PDB entry 8VGN | electron microscopy, 2.50 A resolution | chains A and B of the 6 polymer chains in the assembly

== Chain A ==
Molecule: Rituximab Fab heavy chain
Organism: Homo sapiens
Notes: antibody fragment or engineered binder
Chain sequence (229 residues; each row starts with the number of its first residue; note: 4 numbers in that range are skipped by the numbering (no residue carries them; nothing is unmodelled there); a row labelled like 82A-82C holds insertion residues (82A, then the next letters in order)):
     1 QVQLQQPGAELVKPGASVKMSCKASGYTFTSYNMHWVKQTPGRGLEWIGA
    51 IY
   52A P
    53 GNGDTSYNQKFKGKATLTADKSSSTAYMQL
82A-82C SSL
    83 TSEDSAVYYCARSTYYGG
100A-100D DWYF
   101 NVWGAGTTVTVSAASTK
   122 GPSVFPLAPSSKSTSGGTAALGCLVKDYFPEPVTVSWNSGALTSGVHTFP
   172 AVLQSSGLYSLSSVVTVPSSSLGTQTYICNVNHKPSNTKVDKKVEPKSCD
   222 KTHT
Unresolved in the structure: 221-225
Cystine bridges: Cys22-Cys92, Cys144-Cys200

== Chain B ==
Molecule: Rituximab Fab light chain
Organism: Homo sapiens
Notes: antibody fragment or engineered binder
Chain sequence (213 residues; each row starts with the number of its first residue; note: 1 number in that range is skipped by the numbering (no residue carries it; nothing is unmodelled there)):
     1 QIVLSQSPAILSASPGEKVTMTCRAS
    28 SSVSYIHWFQQKPGSSPKPWIYATSNLASGVPVRFSGSGSGTSYSLTISR
    78 VEAEDAATYYCQQWTSNPPTFGGGTKLEIKRTVAAPSVFIFPPSDEQLKS
   128 GTASVVCLLNNFYPREAKVQWKVDNALQSGNSQESVTEQDSKDSTYSLSS
   178 TLTLSKADYEKHKVYACEVTHQGLSSPVTKSFNRGEC
Cystine bridges: Cys23-Cys88, Cys134-Cys194

== How chain A and chain B interact ==
Cross-chain cystine bridges: Cys220(A)-Cys214(B)
Contacting residue pairs (86):
  His35(A) - Trp91(B)
  Gln39(A) - Gln38(B)  hydrogen bond
  Gln39(A) - Tyr87(B)
  Leu45(A) - Tyr87(B)  hydrophobic
  Leu45(A) - Phe98(B)
  Trp47(A) - Asn94(B)
  Trp47(A) - Pro95(B)  hydrophobic
  Trp47(A) - Pro96(B)
  Tyr91(A) - Gln38(B)  hydrogen bond
  Tyr91(A) - Ser42(B)
  Tyr91(A) - Ser43(B)
  Tyr91(A) - Pro44(B)
  Tyr98(A) - Tyr49(B)
  Gly99(A) - Ala50(B)
  Gly100(A) - Tyr32(B)
  Asp100A(A) - Tyr32(B)
  Asp100A(A) - His34(B)  salt bridge
  Asp100A(A) - Trp91(B)
  Trp100B(A) - His34(B)  hydrogen bond (backbone-side chain)
  Trp100B(A) - Trp91(B)  hydrogen bond (backbone-side chain)
  Tyr100C(A) - Pro46(B)
  Tyr100C(A) - Tyr49(B)  hydrophobic
  Tyr100C(A) - Ala55(B)
  Tyr100C(A) - Trp91(B)
  Phe100D(A) - Phe36(B)
  Phe100D(A) - Pro46(B)
  Phe100D(A) - Gln89(B)
  Phe100D(A) - Trp91(B)  hydrophobic
  Phe100D(A) - Phe98(B)  hydrophobic
  Asn101(A) - Pro46(B)
  Trp103(A) - Phe36(B)
  Trp103(A) - Ser43(B)
  Trp103(A) - Pro44(B)  hydrogen bond (side chain-backbone)
  Gly104(A) - Ser43(B)  hydrogen bond (backbone-side chain)
  Phe126(A) - Glu123(B)
  Phe126(A) - Gln124(B)
  Phe126(A) - Ser127(B)
  Pro127(A) - Ser121(B)  hydrogen bond (backbone-side chain)
  Pro127(A) - Glu123(B)
  Leu128(A) - Phe118(B)
  Leu128(A) - Val133(B)  hydrophobic
  Ala129(A) - Phe118(B)
  Ser131(A) - Cys214(B)  hydrogen bond (side chain-backbone)
  Ser132(A) - Lys207(B)  hydrogen bond (backbone-side chain)
  Lys133(A) - Ile117(B)  hydrogen bond (backbone-backbone)
  Lys133(A) - Pro119(B)
  Lys133(A) - Lys207(B)
  Lys133(A) - Phe209(B)
  Lys133(A) - Asn210(B)
  Lys133(A) - Glu213(B)  hydrogen bond (side chain-backbone)
  Lys133(A) - Cys214(B)  hydrogen bond (side chain-backbone)
  Ser134(A) - Phe116(B)
  Ser134(A) - Ile117(B)
  Ser134(A) - Phe118(B)
  Thr135(A) - Lys207(B)  hydrogen bond (backbone-side chain)
  Ser136(A) - Phe116(B)
  Ala141(A) - Phe116(B)  hydrophobic
  Ala141(A) - Phe118(B)
  Ala141(A) - Leu135(B)  hydrophobic
  Leu142(A) - Phe118(B)  hydrophobic
  Leu145(A) - Ser131(B)
  Lys147(A) - Gln124(B)
  Lys147(A) - Ser131(B)
  His168(A) - Asn137(B)  hydrogen bond
  His168(A) - Asn138(B)
  His168(A) - Ser174(B)  hydrogen bond
  Phe170(A) - Leu135(B)  hydrophobic
  Phe170(A) - Ser162(B)
  Phe170(A) - Val163(B)
  Phe170(A) - Thr164(B)
  Phe170(A) - Ser174(B)
  Phe170(A) - Leu175(B)
  Phe170(A) - Ser176(B)
  Pro171(A) - Ser162(B)  hydrogen bond (backbone-side chain)
  Pro171(A) - Val163(B)
  Val173(A) - Gln160(B)
  Val173(A) - Ser162(B)
  Leu174(A) - Gln160(B)  hydrogen bond (backbone-side chain)
  Gln175(A) - Gln160(B)
  Ser183(A) - Ser176(B)  hydrogen bond
  Val185(A) - Leu135(B)  hydrophobic
  Thr187(A) - Asn137(B)
  Lys213(A) - Glu123(B)  salt bridge
  Ser219(A) - Asp122(B)  hydrogen bond
  Cys220(A) - Ser121(B)
  Cys220(A) - Cys214(B)  disulfide
Also at the interface, not in a pair above, chain A (47 interface residues in all): Val37, Asn60, Ser95, Ala105, Pro130, Thr139
Also at the interface, not in a pair above, chain B (47 interface residues in all): Val115, Thr129, Glu161

== In short ==
Chain A and chain B each contribute 47 residues to their interface; the contacts include 1 disulfide bond, 19
hydrogen bonds and 2 salt bridges. Among the polar pairs are Asp100A(A)-His34(B), Lys213(A)-Glu123(B) and
Gln39(A)-Gln38(B).
Chain A is Rituximab Fab heavy chain and chain B is Rituximab Fab light chain, both from Homo sapiens; the
structure, CryoEM structure of CD20 in complex with wild type Rituximab Fab, was determined by electron
microscopy, deposited together with 8VEG, 8VGE, 8VGF, 8VGG, 8VGL, 8VGM and 3 further entries.
